4R56 - chains A and D of the 3 polymer chains in the assembly; structure by X-ray diffraction, 2.30 A resolution.

== Chain A ==
Molecule: Chromatin protein Cren7
From: Sulfolobus solfataricus P2
UniProtKB: Q97ZE3 (CREN7_SULSO); numbering as in UniProt (aligned over 1-60)
Sequence (60 residues; numbered 1 to 60; the number before each row is that of its first residue):
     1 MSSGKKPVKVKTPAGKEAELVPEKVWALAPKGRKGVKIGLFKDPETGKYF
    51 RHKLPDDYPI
Not modelled in the structure: 1
UniProt features mapped onto this chain:
  - modified residue: Lys-16 (N6-methyllysine)
  - mutagenesis: Lys-24 (K24E: Slightly reduces the melting temperature of the protein. Slightly reduces affinity for calf thymus DNA and poly(dA-dT) oligonucleotides. Increases affinity for poly(dG-dC) oligonucleotide ...), Lys-31 (K31E: Slightly reduces the melting temperature of the protein. Destabilizes complex with DNA. Slightly reduces affinity for calf thymus DNA and poly(dA-dT) oligonucleotides ...), Phe-41 (F41A: Results in a significant protein misfolding, reduced thermostability, reduced ability to mediate DNA compaction and bridging ...), Lys-42 (K42E: Slightly reduces the melting temperature of the protein. Slightly reduces affinity for calf thymus DNA and poly(dA-dT) oligonucleotides ...), Lys-48 (K48E: Slightly reduces the melting temperature of the protein. Slightly reduces affinity for calf thymus DNA and poly(dA-dT) oligonucleotides ...)

== Chain D ==
Molecule: 8-nt DNA strand
Sequence (8 nucleotides; each row starts with the number of its first residue):
   109 GTGATCAC

== Interface between chain A and chain D ==
Contacting residue pairs (12):
  Arg-33(A) / DC116(D)  hydrogen bond to the base
  Val-36(A) / DC114(D)  base contact
  Val-36(A) / DA115(D)  sugar contact
  Ile-38(A) / DT113(D)  base contact
  Arg-51(A) / DG111(D)  base contact
  Arg-51(A) / DA112(D)  base contact
  Arg-51(A) / DT113(D)  sugar contact
  His-52(A) / DT113(D)  phosphate contact
  His-52(A) / DC114(D)  salt bridge to the phosphate
  Lys-53(A) / DT113(D)  phosphate contact
  Lys-53(A) / DC114(D)  hydrogen bond to the phosphate
  Lys-53(A) / DA115(D)  salt bridge to the phosphate
Other interface residues (no listed pair), chain A (8 interface residues in all): Leu-28, Gly-35

== Summary ==
Chain A and chain D form an interface of 8 and 6 residues respectively; the contacts include 2 hydrogen bonds
and 2 salt bridges. Polar contacts include Arg-33(A)/DC116(D), Lys-53(A)/DC114(D) and His-52(A)/DC114(D).
Curated annotation (UniProt) lists 5 mutagenesis sites on chain A.
Chain A is Chromatin protein Cren7 (Sulfolobus solfataricus P2) and chain D is an 8-nt DNA strand; the
structure, Crystal structure of Sulfolobus Cren7-dsDNA(GTGATCAC) complex, was determined by X-ray diffraction
together with 4R55 from the same study.
